PDB entry 1JZZ | X-ray diffraction, 3.80 A resolution | chains A and K of the 4 polymer chains in the assembly

# Chain A
Molecule: 23S rRNA
From: Deinococcus radiodurans
Sequence (2880 nucleotides; each row starts with the number of its first residue):
     1 GGUCAAGAUAGUAAGGGUCCACGGUGGAUGCCCUGGCGCUGGAGCCGAUG
    51 AAGGACGCGAUUACCUGCGAAAAGCCCCGACGAGCUGGAGAUACGCUUUG
   101 ACUCGGGGAUGUCCGAAUGGGGAAACCCACCUCGUAAGAGGUAUCCGCAA
   151 GGAUGGGAACUCAGGGAACUGAAACAUCUCAGUACCUGAAGGAGAAGAAA
   201 GAGAAUUCGAUUCCGUUAGUAGCGGCGAGCGAACCCGGAUCAGCCCAAAC
   251 CGAAACGCUUGCGUUUCGGGGUUGUAGGACCAGUUUUUAAGAUUCAACCC
   301 CUCAAGCCGAAGUGGCUGGAAAGCUACACCUCAGAAGGUGAGAGUCCUGU
   351 AGGCGAACGAGCGGUUGACUGUACUGGCACCUGAGUAGGUCGUUGUUCGU
   401 GAAACGAUGACUGAAUCCGCGCGGACCACCGCGCAAGGCUAAAUACUCCC
   451 AGUGACCGAUAGCGCAUAGUACCGUGAGGGAAAGGUGAAAAGAACCCCGG
   501 GAGGGGAGUGAAAGAGAACCUGAAACCGUGGACUUACAAGCAGUCAUGGC
   551 ACCUUAUGCGUGUUAUGGCGUGCCUAUUGAAGCAUGAGCCGGCGACUUAG
   601 ACCUGACGUGCGAGCUUAAGUUGAAAAACGGAGGCGGAGCGAAAGCGAGU
   651 CCGAAUAGGGCGGCAUUAGUACGUCGGGCUAGACUCGAAACCAGGUGAGC
   701 UAAGCAUGACCAGGUUGAAACCCCCGUGACAGGGGGCGGAGGACCGAACC
   751 GGUGCCUGCUGAAACAGUCUCGGAUGAGUUGUGUUUAGGAGUGAAAAGCU
   801 AACCGAACCUGGAGAUAGCUAGUUCUCCCCGAAAUGUAUUGAGGUACAGC
   851 CUCGGAUGUUGACCAUGUCCUGUAGAGCACUCACAAGGCUAGGGGGCCUA
   901 CCAGCUUACCAAACCUUAUGAAACUCCGAAGGGGCACGCGUUUAGUCCGG
   951 GAGUGAGGCUGCGAGAGCUAACUUCCGUAGCCGAGAGGGAAACAACCCAG
  1001 ACCAUCAGCUAAGGUCCCUAAAUGAUCGCUCAGUGGUUAAGGAUGUGUCG
  1051 UCGCAUAGACAGCCAGGAGGUUGGCUUAGAAGCAGCCACCCUUCAAAGAG
  1101 UGCGUAAUAGCUCACUGGUCGAGUGACGAUGCGCCGAAAAUGAUCGGGGC
  1151 UCAAGUGAUCUACCGAAGCUAUGGAUUCAACUCGCGAAGCGAGUUGUCUG
  1201 GUAGGGGAGCGUUCAGUCCGCGGAGAAGCCAUACCGGAAGGAGUGGUGGA
  1251 GCCGACUGAAGUGCGGAUGCCGGCAUGAGUAACGAUAAAAGAAGUGAGAA
  1301 UCUUCUUCGCCGUAAGGACAAGGGUUCCUGGGGAAGGGUCGUCCGCCCAG
  1351 GGAAAGUCGGGACCUAAGGUGAGGCCGAACGGCGCAGCCGAUGGACAGCA
  1401 GGUCAAGAUUCCUGCACCGAUCAUGUGGAGUGAUGGAGGGACGCAUUACG
  1451 CUAUCCAAUGCCAAGCUAUGGCUAUGCUGGUUGGUACGCUCAAGGGCGAU
  1501 CGGGUCAGAAAAUCUACCGGUCACAUGCCUCAGACGUAUCGGGAGCUUCC
  1551 UCGGAAGCGAAGUUGGAAACGCGACGGUGCCAAGAAAAGCUUCUAAACGU
  1601 UGAAACAUGAUUGCCCGUACCGCAAACCGACACAGGUGUCCGAGUGUCAA
  1651 UGCACUAAGGCGCGCGAGAGAACCCUCGUUAAGGAACUUUGCAAUCUCAC
  1701 CCCGUAACUUCGGAAGAAGGGGUCCCCACGCUUCGCGUGGGGCGCAGUGA
  1751 AUAGGCCCAGGCGACUGUUUACCAAAAUCACAGCACUCUGCCAACACGAA
  1801 CAGUGGACGUAUAGGGUGUGACGCCUGCCCGGUGCCGGAAGGUCAAGUGG
  1851 AGCGGUGCAAGCUGCGAAAUGAAGCCCCGGUGAACGGCGGCCGUAACUAU
  1901 AACGGUCCUAAGGUAGCGAAAUUCCUUGUCGGGUAAGUUCCGACCUGCAC
  1951 GAAAGGCGUAACGAUCUGGGCGCUGUCUCAACGAGGGACUCGGUGAAAUU
  2001 GAAUUGGCUGUAAAGAUGCGGCCUACCCGUAGCAGGACGAAAAGACCCCG
  2051 UGGAGCUUUACUAUAGUCUGGCAUUGGGAUUCGGGUUUCUCUGCGUAGGA
  2101 UAGGUGGGAGCCUGCGAAACUGGCCUUUUGGGGUCGGUGGAGGCAACGGU
  2151 GAAAUACCACCCUGAGAAACUUGGAUUUCUAACCUGAAAAAUCACUUUCG
  2201 GGGACCGUGCUUGGCGGGUAGUUUGACUGGGGCGGUCGCCUCCCAAAAUG
  2251 UAACGGAGGCGCCCAAAGGUCACCUCAAGACGGUUGGAAAUCGUCUGUAG
  2301 AGCGCAAAGGUAGAAGGUGGCUUGACUGCGAGACUGACACGUCGAGCAGG
  2351 GAGGAAACUCGGGCUUAGUGAACCGGUGGUACCGUGUGGAAGGGCCAUCG
  2401 AUCAACGGAUAAAAGUUACCCCGGGGAUAACAGGCUGAUCUCCCCCGAGA
  2451 GUCCAUAUCGGCGGGGAGGUUUGGCACCUCGAUGUCGGCUCGUCGCAUCC
  2501 UGGGGCUGAAGAAGGUCCCAAGGGUUGGGCUGUUCGCCCAUUAAAGCGGC
  2551 ACGCGAGCUGGGUUCAGAACGUCGUGAGACAGUUCGGUCUCUAUCCGCUA
  2601 CGGGCGCAGGAGAAUUGAGGGGAGUUGCUCCUAGUACGAGAGGACCGGAG
  2651 UGAACGGACCGCUGGUCUCCCUGCUGUCGUACCAACGGCACAUGCAGGGU
  2701 AGCUAUGUCCGGAACGGAUAACCGCUGAAAGCAUCUAAGCGGGAAGCCAG
  2751 CCCCAAGAUGAGUUCUCCCACUGUUUAUCAGGUAAGACUCCCGGAAGACC
  2801 ACCGGGUUAAGAGGCCAGGCGUGCACGCAUAGCAAUGUGUUCAGCGGACU
  2851 GGUGCUCAUCAGUCGAGGUCUUGACCACUC
Disordered / not traced: 249-289, 374-383, 893-908, 2098-2102, 2111-2116, 2126-2131, 2141-2156, 2775-2777, 2878-2880
Ligand contacts:
  - Mg2+ (MG): A2045, C2420, C2421
  - roxithromycin (ROX): C1773, A2040, A2041, A2042, A2045, A2482, G2484, U2588, C2589, U2590
What the authors report for this chain:
  - binding site for roxithromycin: A2041, A2042, A2045, G2484, U2588

# Chain K
Protein: Ribosomal Protein L4
From: Deinococcus radiodurans
UniProt: Q9RXK1 (RL4_DEIRA); residues 1-205 here = UniProt positions 1-205
Chain sequence (205 residues; numbered 1 to 205; the number before each row is that of its first residue):
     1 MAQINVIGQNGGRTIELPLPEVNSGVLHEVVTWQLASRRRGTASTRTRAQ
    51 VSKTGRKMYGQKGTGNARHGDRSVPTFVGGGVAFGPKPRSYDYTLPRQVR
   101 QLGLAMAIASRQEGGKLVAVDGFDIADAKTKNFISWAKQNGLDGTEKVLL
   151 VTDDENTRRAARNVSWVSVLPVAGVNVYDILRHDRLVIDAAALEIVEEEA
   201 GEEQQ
Disordered / not traced: 1, 199-205

# Chain A / chain K interface
Pairs across the interface (28):
  C37(A) - Ser44(K)  sugar contact
  G38(A) - Thr42(K)  sugar contact
  C332(A) - Lys129(K)  phosphate contact
  C332(A) - Arg159(K)  sugar contact
  C332(A) - Ala160(K)  sugar contact
  A455(A) - Leu35(K)  base contact
  A455(A) - Ala36(K)  base contact
  C456(A) - Ala43(K)  sugar contact
  U460(A) - Val78(K)  sugar contact
  G480(A) - Thr54(K)  phosphate contact
  G480(A) - Gly55(K)  phosphate contact
  C615(A) - Pro96(K)  phosphate contact
  U616(A) - Pro96(K)  phosphate contact
  U616(A) - Arg97(K)  phosphate contact
  A625(A) - Leu170(K)  base contact
  A626(A) - Gly174(K)  base contact
  G673(A) - Tyr93(K)  phosphate contact
  G687(A) - His69(K)  sugar contact
  G1261(A) - Gly85(K)  sugar contact
  G1261(A) - Pro86(K)  phosphate contact
  U1268(A) - Asn66(K)  base contact
  U1268(A) - Ala67(K)  base contact
  G1269(A) - Thr76(K)  base contact
  C1270(A) - Phe77(K)  sugar contact
  C1270(A) - Val78(K)  sugar contact
  A2042(A) - Gly63(K)  phosphate contact
  A2043(A) - Gly63(K)  phosphate contact
  A2043(A) - Asn66(K)  phosphate contact
Also at the interface, not in a pair above, chain A (28 interface residues in all): A333, C463, G479, G594, G610, A628, C672, G814, C2422
Also at the interface, not in a pair above, chain K (34 interface residues in all): Arg39, Arg46, Gln50, Val51, Lys62, Gln98, Val99, Arg100, Arg162, Val172

# Overview
Chain A and chain K form an interface of 28 and 34 residues respectively. Bound to chain A: roxithromycin and
Mg2+. From the paper: a binding site for roxithromycin at A2041(A), A2042(A) and A2045(A) among others.
Here chain A is 23S rRNA and chain K is Ribosomal Protein L4, both from Deinococcus radiodurans. Entry 1JZZ
(Structural Basis for the Interaction of Antibiotics with the Peptidyl Transferase Center in Eubacteria) was
determined by X-ray diffraction, deposited together with 1J5A, 1JZX, 1JZY and 1K01.
